7MR4 - chains C and X of the 5 polymer chains in the assembly; structure by electron microscopy, 4.50 A resolution (low resolution: residue-level contacts below are approximate; hydrogen-bond / salt-bridge calls are withheld).

== Chain C ==
Name: RecBCD enzyme subunit RecC
Organism: Escherichia coli (strain K12)
Notes: EC 3.1.11.5
Reference sequence: P07648 (RECC_ECOLI); residues 1-1122 here = UniProt positions 1-1122
Amino-acid sequence (1122 residues; row label = number of the first residue in the row):
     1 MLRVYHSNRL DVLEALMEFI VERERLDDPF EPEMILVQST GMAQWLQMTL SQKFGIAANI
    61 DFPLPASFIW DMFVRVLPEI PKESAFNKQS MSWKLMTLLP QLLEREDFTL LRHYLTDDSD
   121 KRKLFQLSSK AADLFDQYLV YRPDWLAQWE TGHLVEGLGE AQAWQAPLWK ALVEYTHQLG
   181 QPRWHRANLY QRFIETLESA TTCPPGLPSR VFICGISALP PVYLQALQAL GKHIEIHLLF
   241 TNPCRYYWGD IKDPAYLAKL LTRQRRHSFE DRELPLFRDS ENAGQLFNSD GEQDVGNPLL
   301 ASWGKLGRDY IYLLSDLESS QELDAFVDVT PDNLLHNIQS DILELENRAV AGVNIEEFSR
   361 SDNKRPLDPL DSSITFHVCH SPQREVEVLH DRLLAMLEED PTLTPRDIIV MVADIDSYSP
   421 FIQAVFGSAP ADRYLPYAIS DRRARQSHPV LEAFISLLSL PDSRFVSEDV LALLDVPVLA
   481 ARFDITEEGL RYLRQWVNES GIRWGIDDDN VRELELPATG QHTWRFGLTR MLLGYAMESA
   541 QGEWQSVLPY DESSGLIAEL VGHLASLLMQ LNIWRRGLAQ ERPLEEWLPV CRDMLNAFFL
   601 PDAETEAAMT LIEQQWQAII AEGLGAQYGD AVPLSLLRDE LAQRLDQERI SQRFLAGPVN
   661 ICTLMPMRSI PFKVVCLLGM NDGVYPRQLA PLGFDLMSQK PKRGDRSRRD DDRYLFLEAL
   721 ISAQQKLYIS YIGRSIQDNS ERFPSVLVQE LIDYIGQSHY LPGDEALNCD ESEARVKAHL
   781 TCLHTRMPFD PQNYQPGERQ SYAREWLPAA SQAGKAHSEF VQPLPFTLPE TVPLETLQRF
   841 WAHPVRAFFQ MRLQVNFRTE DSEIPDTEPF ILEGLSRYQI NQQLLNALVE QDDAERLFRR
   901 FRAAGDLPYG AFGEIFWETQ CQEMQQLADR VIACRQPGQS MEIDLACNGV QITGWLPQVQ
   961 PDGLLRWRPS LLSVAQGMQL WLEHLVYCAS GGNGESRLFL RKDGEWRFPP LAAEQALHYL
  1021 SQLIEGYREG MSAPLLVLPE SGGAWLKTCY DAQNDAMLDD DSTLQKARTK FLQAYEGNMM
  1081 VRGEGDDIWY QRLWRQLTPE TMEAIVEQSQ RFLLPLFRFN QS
Disordered / not traced: 784-821, 1122

== Chain X ==
Molecule: 60-nt DNA strand
Sequence (60 nucleotides; numbered 9 to 68; the number before each row is that of its first residue):
     9 CTGGAGCATA AGATCCTAGT TTCATCCTTT AGGCTACTGC AGCTAGCTCA GGAGCCATGG
Disordered / not traced: 26-68

== Chain C / chain X interface ==
Residue-residue contacts (19):
  Arg846(C) with DC9(X); DT10(X)
  Gln850(C) with DC9(X)
  Gly874(C) with DG11(X)
  Leu875(C) with DT10(X); DG11(X)
  Tyr878(C) with DT10(X); DG11(X)
  Arg968(C) with DT10(X); DG11(X)
  Ser970(C) with DG11(X); DG12(X)
  Leu971(C) with DG12(X)
  Arg1001(C) with DG12(X)
  Asn1078(C) with DA13(X)
  Met1079(C) with DA13(X)
  Met1080(C) with DG12(X); DA13(X)
  Val1081(C) with DG12(X)
Interface residues without a listed pair, chain C (18 interface residues in all): His843, Gln879, Pro969, Arg1082, Trp1089

== Overview ==
18 residues of chain C face 5 of chain X across their interface.
Chain C is RecBCD enzyme subunit RecC (Escherichia coli (strain K12)) and chain X is a 60-nt DNA strand; the
structure, Cryo-EM structure of RecBCD-DNA complex with undocked RecBNuc and flexible RecD, was determined by
electron microscopy, deposited together with 7MR0, 7MR1, 7MR2 and 7MR3.
